Entry 8UDK (X-ray diffraction, 3.43 A resolution); this record covers chains A and T of the 7 polymer chains in the assembly.

== Chain A ==
Protein: DNA polymerase subunit gamma-1
From: Homo sapiens
Notes: EC 2.7.7.7, 3.1.11.-, 4.2.99.-
UniProt: P54098 (DPOG1_HUMAN); residue numbers follow UniProt; this construct covers 1-1239
Chain sequence (1239 residues; row label = number of the first residue in the row):
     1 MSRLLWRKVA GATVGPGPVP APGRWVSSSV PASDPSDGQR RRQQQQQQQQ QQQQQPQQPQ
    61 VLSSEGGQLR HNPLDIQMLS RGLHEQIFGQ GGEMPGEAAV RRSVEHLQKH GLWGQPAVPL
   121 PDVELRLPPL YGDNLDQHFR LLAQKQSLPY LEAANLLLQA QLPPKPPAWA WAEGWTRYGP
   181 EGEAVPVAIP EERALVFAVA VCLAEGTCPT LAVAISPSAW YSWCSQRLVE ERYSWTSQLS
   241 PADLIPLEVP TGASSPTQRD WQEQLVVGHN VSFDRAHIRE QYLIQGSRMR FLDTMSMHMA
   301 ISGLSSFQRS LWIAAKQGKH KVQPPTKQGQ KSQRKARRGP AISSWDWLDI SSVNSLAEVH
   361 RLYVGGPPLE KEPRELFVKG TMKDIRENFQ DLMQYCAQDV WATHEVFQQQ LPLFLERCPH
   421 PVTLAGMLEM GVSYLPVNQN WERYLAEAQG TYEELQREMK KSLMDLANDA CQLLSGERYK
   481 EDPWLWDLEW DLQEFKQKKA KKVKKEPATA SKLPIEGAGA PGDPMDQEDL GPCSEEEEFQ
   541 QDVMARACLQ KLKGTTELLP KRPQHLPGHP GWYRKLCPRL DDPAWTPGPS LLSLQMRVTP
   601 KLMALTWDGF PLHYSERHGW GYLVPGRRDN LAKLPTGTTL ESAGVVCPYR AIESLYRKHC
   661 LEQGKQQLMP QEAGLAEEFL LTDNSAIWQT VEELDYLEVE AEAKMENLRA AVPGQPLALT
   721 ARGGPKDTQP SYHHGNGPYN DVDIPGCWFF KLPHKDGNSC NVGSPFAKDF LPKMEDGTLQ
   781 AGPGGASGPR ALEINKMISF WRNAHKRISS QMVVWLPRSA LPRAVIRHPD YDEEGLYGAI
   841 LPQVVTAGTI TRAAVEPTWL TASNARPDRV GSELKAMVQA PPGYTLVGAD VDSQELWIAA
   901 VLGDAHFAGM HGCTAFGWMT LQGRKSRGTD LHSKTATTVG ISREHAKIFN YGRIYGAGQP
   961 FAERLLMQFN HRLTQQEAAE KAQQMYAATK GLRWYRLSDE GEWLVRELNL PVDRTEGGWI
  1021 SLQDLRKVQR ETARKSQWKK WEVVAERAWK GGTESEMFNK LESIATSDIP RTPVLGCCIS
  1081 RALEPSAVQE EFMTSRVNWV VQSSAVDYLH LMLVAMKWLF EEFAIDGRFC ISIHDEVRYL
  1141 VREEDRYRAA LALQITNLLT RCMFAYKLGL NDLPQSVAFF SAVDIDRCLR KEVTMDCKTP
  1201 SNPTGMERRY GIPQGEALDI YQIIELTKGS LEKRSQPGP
Not modelled in the structure: 1-67, 252-261, 319-341, 499-525, 624-644, 664-720, 1000-1002, 1028-1045, 1239
Differences from the reference sequence: engineered mutation Ala198 (Asp in P54098), Ala200 (Glu in P54098), Ala853 (Arg in P54098)
Residues lining bound ligands: 2'-deoxycytidine-5'-triphosphate (DCP): Asp890, Val891, Asp892, Ser893, Lys925, Asp930, His932, Arg943, Ser1181, Ala1182, Asp1184, Lys1191, Glu1192
Curated features (UniProtKB/Swiss-Prot):
  - region: Gln43 to Gln55 (Does not contribute to polymerase and exonuclease enzymatic activities), Thr858 to Asn864 (Trigger loop)
  - motif: Val267 to Arg275 (Exo II), Tyr395 to Thr403 (Exo III), Val887 to Leu896 (Pol A), Arg943 to Gly958 (Pol B), His1134 to Val1141 (Pol C)
  - binding site (DNA): Ser306, Ser593, Lys806, Thr849, Thr1094, Ser1095
  - binding site (RNA): Arg579, His754, Gly763, Lys768, Ser863, Arg869
  - binding site (a 2'-deoxyribonucleoside 5'-triphosphate): Asp890, Val891, Ser893, Glu895, Arg943, Lys947, Tyr951, Asp1135
  - binding site (Mg(2+)): Asp890, Val891, Asp1135
  - site: Gln1102 (Critical for replication fidelity and mismatch recognition)
  - natural variant: Arg3 (R3P: In PEOB1 and SANDO), Gln55 (Q55QQ; Q55QQQ), Arg227 (R227W: In PEOB1 and MTDPS4B), Arg232 (R232G: In MTDPS4A; R232H: In LS), Leu244 (L244P: In MTDPS4A), Thr251 (T251I: In PEOB1, MTDPS4A and MTDPS4B), Gly268 (G268A: In PEOB1), Arg275 (R275Q: Found in a patient with epileptic encephalopathy, developmental delay and moderate intellectual disability; uncertain significance), His277 (H277L: In PEOB1; uncertain significance), Gly303 (G303R: In MTDPS4A), Leu304 (L304R: In PEOB1 and SANDO; L304SANDO: In PEOB1), Ser305 (S305R: In MTDPS4A), 51 further natural variant entries in UniProt
  - mutagenesis: Asp274 (D274A: Unable to idle at the 5'-end of the nascent DNA strand. Continues DNA synthesis into double-stranded DNA past the 5'-end creating a flap structure that cannot be ligated), Lys498 (K498C: Decreases processive DNA synthesis), Lys499 (K499C: Decreases processive DNA synthesis), Lys501 (K501C: Decreases processive DNA synthesis), Val543 to Leu558 (Markedly decreases the stimulation by POLG2, resulting in impaired processive DNA synthesis), Leu549 (L549N: Decreases processive DNA synthesis), Leu552 (L552N: Decreases processive DNA synthesis), Lys553 (K553N: Decreases processive DNA synthesis), Asp890 (D890N: Abolishes DNA polymerase activity), Asp1135 (D1135N: Abolishes DNA polymerase activity)
What the authors report for this chain:
  - conformationally variable residues (loop rearrangement, side-chain flip): Tyr955, Asp1135
  - binding site for 2'-deoxycytidine-5'-triphosphate: Asp890, Arg943, Asp1184, Lys1191

== Chain T ==
Molecule: 28-nt DNA strand
Sequence (28 nucleotides; row label = number of the first residue in the row):
     1 CGAGGTATGG CACTGGCCGT CGTTTTCG
Not modelled in the structure: 1, 27-28

== How chain A and chain T interact ==
Pairs across the interface - 45 pairs, chain A then chain T:
  Leu304(A) - DA7(T)  phosphate contact
  Ser305(A) - DT6(T)  phosphate contact
  Ser305(A) - DA7(T)  phosphate contact
  Ser306(A) - DA7(T)  hydrogen bond to the phosphate
  Lys498(A) - DT23(T)  phosphate contact
  Pro560(A) - DG22(T)  phosphate contact
  Lys561(A) - DG22(T)  phosphate contact
  Ser593(A) - DA12(T)  hydrogen bond to the phosphate
  Gln595(A) - DA12(T)  sugar contact
  Met596(A) - DA12(T)  phosphate contact
  Met596(A) - DC13(T)  phosphate contact
  Arg597(A) - DC13(T)  hydrogen bond to the phosphate
  Arg802(A) - DG10(T)  phosphate contact
  Arg802(A) - DC11(T)  sugar contact
  Asn803(A) - DG9(T)  base contact
  Asn803(A) - DG10(T)  sugar contact
  Lys806(A) - DG10(T)  phosphate contact
  Arg807(A) - DG9(T)  sugar contact
  Thr849(A) - DT6(T)  phosphate contact
  Thr849(A) - DA7(T)  phosphate contact
  Ile850(A) - DT6(T)  phosphate contact
  Ile850(A) - DA7(T)  phosphate contact
  Val855(A) - DT8(T)  sugar contact
  Pro857(A) - DT8(T)  phosphate contact
  Pro857(A) - DG9(T)  phosphate contact
  Tyr951(A) - DG4(T)  base contact
  Gly952(A) - DG4(T)  sugar contact
  Tyr955(A) - DG4(T)  base contact
  Tyr955(A) - DG5(T)  sugar contact
  Ala957(A) - DG4(T)  sugar contact
  Gly958(A) - DA3(T)  phosphate contact
  Gly958(A) - DG4(T)  hydrogen bond to the phosphate
  Pro960(A) - DA3(T)  phosphate contact
  Pro960(A) - DG4(T)  phosphate contact
  Phe961(A) - DG4(T)  base contact
  Arg1047(A) - DG2(T)  salt bridge to the phosphate
  Glu1090(A) - DG2(T)  base contact
  Glu1091(A) - DG2(T)  base contact
  Glu1091(A) - DA3(T)  hydrogen bond to the base
  Phe1092(A) - DA3(T)  base contact
  Thr1094(A) - DA3(T)  base contact
  Ser1095(A) - DT6(T)  hydrogen bond to the phosphate
  Asn1098(A) - DG5(T)  sugar contact
  Gln1102(A) - DG5(T)  hydrogen bond to the base
  Gln1102(A) - DT6(T)  sugar contact
Interface residues without a listed pair, chain A (45 interface residues in all): Arg309, Gln497, Arg562, His805, Gly848, Thr851, Thr861, Gly956, Gln959, Arg964, Tyr995, Met1093
Interface residues without a listed pair, chain T (15 interface residues in all): DC21

== Summary ==
Chain A and chain T form an interface of 45 and 15 residues respectively; the contacts include 7 hydrogen
bonds and 1 salt bridge. Polar pairs include Glu1091(A)-DA3(T), Gln1102(A)-DG5(T) and Ser306(A)-DA7(T).
Ligands of chain A: 2'-deoxycytidine-5'-triphosphate. From the paper: a binding site for
2'-deoxycytidine-5'-triphosphate at Asp890(A), Arg943(A) and Asp1184(A) among others; conformational
variability at Tyr955(A) and Asp1135(A).
Chain A is DNA polymerase subunit gamma-1 (Homo sapiens) and chain T is a 28-nt DNA strand; the structure,
Human Mitochondrial DNA Polymerase gamma R853A Ternary Complex, was determined by X-ray diffraction (same
publication as 8UDL).
